PDB entry 8TMQ | electron microscopy, 3.10 A resolution | chains B and E of the 7 polymer chains in the assembly

Chain B (and E):
Name: Cobalt/magnesium transport protein CorA
Source organism: Thermotoga maritima
Notes: chain E of this document is another copy of the same molecule, construct and numbering; everything in this record applies to it too
Reference sequence: Q9WZ31 (CORA_THEMA); residue numbers follow UniProt; this construct covers 1-351
Sequence (373 residues; each row starts with the number of its first residue; numbers below 1 keep their minus sign (Met-21 is residue -21)):
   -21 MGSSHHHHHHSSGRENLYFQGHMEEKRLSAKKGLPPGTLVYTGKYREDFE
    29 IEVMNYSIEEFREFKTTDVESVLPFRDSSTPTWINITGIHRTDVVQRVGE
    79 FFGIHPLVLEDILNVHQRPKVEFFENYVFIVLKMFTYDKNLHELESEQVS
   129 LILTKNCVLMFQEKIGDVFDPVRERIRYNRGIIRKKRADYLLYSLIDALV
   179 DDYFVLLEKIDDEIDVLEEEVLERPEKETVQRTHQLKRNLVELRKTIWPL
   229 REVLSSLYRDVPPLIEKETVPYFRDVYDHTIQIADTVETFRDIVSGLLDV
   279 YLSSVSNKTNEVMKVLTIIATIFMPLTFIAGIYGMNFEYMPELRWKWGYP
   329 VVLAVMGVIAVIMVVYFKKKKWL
Not modelled in the structure: -21 to -1 (chain E: -21 to 0)
Sequence notes: initiating methionine (-21); expression tag (-20 to 0)
Swiss-Prot annotation at these positions:
  - motif: Gly312 to Asn314 (Probable selectivity filter)
  - site: Asn288 (Essential for ion permeation), Leu294 (Important for closing the ion permeation pathway in the closed state), Thr295 (Threonine that confers selectivity for Co(2+) transport)
  - mutagenesis: Asp89 (D89F/K: Decreases ion transport), Asp253 (D253K: Increases protein stability. Decreases ion transport), Leu280 (L280A: Decreases ion transport), Asn288 (N288L: Abolishes Co(2+) uptake), Met291 (M291A: No effect on ion transport), Leu294 (L294A/V: Increases ion transport by suppression of an obstruction in the transmembrane ion permeation pathway), Thr295 (T295L: Strongly reduces Co(2+) uptake. Abolishes Co(2+) uptake; when associated with L-299; T295M: Strongly reduces Co(2+) uptake ...), Thr299 (T299L: Reduces Co(2+) uptake. Abolishes Co(2+) uptake; when associated with L-295; T299M: No effect on Co(2+) uptake; T299S: Abolishes Co(2+) uptake), Pro303 (P303A/G/I: Increases ion transport by suppression of a kink in the transmembrane ion permeation pathway), Thr305 (T305L: Abolishes Co(2+) uptake), Ile310 (I310A: Increases ion transport), Tyr311 (Y311A: Abolishes pentamerization. Abolishes ion transport; Y311F: No effect on pentamerization. No effect on ion transport), 7 further mutagenesis entries in UniProt

Interface between chain B and chain E:
Pairs across the interface (20):
  His0(B) - Asp253(E)  salt bridge
  His0(B) - Asp256(E)
  His0(B) - His257(E)
  His0(B) - Gln260(E)
  Met1(B) - Asp253(E)
  Arg222(B) - Glu266(E)
  Arg222(B) - Asp270(E)  salt bridge
  Lys223(B) - Thr267(E)  hydrogen bond
  Trp226(B) - Trp226(E)  hydrophobic
  Trp226(B) - Glu266(E)
  Glu230(B) - Arg229(E)  salt bridge
  Glu230(B) - Tyr255(E)  hydrogen bond
  Glu230(B) - Ile259(E)
  Ser233(B) - Arg237(E)
  Arg237(B) - Arg237(E)
  Asp238(B) - Tyr236(E)
  Asp238(B) - Arg237(E)  salt bridge
  Arg269(B) - Arg269(E)
  Leu276(B) - Asp277(E)
  Leu280(B) - Leu280(E)  hydrophobic
Also at the interface, not in a pair above, chain B (15 interface residues in all): Arg229, Ser234, Glu266
Also at the interface, not in a pair above, chain E (17 interface residues in all): Arg252

Overview:
15 residues of chain B face 17 of chain E across their interface, with 2 hydrogen bonds and 4 salt bridges.
Among the polar pairs are His0(B)-Asp253(E), Arg222(B)-Asp270(E) and Glu230(B)-Arg229(E). From UniProt: 19
mutagenesis sites on chain B.
Both chains are Cobalt/magnesium transport protein CorA (Thermotoga maritima). Entry 8TMQ (Cryo-EM structure
of magnesium depleted CorA in complex with conformation-specific synthetic antibody C18, State MGD-1A) was
determined by electron microscopy.
